2ZWS - chain A; structure by X-ray diffraction, 1.40 A resolution.

[Chain A]
Name: Neutral ceramidase
From: Pseudomonas aeruginosa
Notes: EC 3.5.1.23
UniProtKB: Q9I596 (NCASE_PSEAE); residues 1-646 here correspond to UniProt positions 25-670 (UniProt number = residue number + 24)
Sequence (646 residues; row label = number of the first residue in the row):
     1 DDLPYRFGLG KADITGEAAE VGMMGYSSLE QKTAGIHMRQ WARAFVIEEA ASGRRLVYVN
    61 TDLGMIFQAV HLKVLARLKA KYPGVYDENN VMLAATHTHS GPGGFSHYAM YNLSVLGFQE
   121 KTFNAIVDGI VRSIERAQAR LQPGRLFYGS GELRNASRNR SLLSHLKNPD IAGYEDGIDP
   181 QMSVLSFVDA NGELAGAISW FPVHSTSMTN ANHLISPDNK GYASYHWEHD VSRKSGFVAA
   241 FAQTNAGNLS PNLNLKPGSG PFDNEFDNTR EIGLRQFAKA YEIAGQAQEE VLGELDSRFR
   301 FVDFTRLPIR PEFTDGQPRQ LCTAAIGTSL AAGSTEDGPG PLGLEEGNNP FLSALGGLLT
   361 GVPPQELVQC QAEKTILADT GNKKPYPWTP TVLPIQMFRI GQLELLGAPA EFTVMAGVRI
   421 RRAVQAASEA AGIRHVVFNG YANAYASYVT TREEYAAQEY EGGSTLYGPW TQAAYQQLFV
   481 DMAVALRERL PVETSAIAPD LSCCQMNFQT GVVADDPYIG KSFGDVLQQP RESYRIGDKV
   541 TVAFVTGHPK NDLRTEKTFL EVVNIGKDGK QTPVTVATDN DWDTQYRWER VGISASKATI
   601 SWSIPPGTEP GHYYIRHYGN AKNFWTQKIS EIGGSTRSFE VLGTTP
Unresolved in the structure: 329-343, 646
Cystine bridges: Cys322-Cys370, Cys503-Cys504
Metal / ion sites: Mg2+: His37, Asp581, Thr584; Zn2+: His97, His204, Glu411, Tyr448
Curated features (UniProtKB/Swiss-Prot):
  - region: Asn620 to Pro646 (Required for correct folding and localization)
  - active site: Ser250 (Nucleophile)
  - binding site (Mg(2+)): His37, Asp579, Asp581, Thr584
  - binding site (substrate): Asn60, Gln68, Asp87, Ser106, Tyr445
  - binding site (Zn(2+)): His97, His204, Glu411, Tyr448
Reported in the primary citation:
  - Zn2+ coordination: His97, His204, Glu411, Tyr448
  - Mg2+ coordination: His37, Asp579, Asp581, Thr584
  - binding site for glycerol: Gly25, His99, Arg160, Thr206, Tyr448, Tyr460
  - catalytic residues: His99, Arg160, Tyr448, Tyr460 (proposed by the authors, not directly observed)
  - catalytic residues: His97, Glu411
  - conformationally variable residues (order/disorder transition): Ser329 to Gly343
  - mutagenesis - H97A (10,000-fold), H97A/H99A (10,000-fold), H99A (10,000-fold), R160A (10,000-fold), E411A, Y448A (10,000-fold), Y460A (1380-fold): decreased catalytic activity on C12-NBD-Cer

[In short]
His37, Asp581 and Thr584 coordinate Mg2+. UniProt lists active-site residue Ser250, 4 Mg2+-binding residues, 5
substrate-binding residues and 4 Zn2+-binding residues. From the paper: catalytic residues His99, Arg160 and
Tyr448 among others; H97A, H97A/H99A and H99A, among others, reduce catalytic activity on C12-NBD-Cer; 7
substitutions were tested in all.
Chain A is Neutral ceramidase (Pseudomonas aeruginosa); the structure, Crystal Structure Analysis of neutral
ceramidase from Pseudomonas aeruginosa, was determined by X-ray diffraction (same publication as 2ZXC).
